Entry 3LQC (X-ray diffraction, 2.35 A resolution); this record covers chains A and B.

[Chain A]
Molecule: DNA repair protein XRCC1
Source organism: Homo sapiens
UniProt: P18887 (XRCC1_HUMAN); residues 1-183 here = UniProt positions 1-183
Chain sequence (189 residues; each row starts with the number of its first residue):
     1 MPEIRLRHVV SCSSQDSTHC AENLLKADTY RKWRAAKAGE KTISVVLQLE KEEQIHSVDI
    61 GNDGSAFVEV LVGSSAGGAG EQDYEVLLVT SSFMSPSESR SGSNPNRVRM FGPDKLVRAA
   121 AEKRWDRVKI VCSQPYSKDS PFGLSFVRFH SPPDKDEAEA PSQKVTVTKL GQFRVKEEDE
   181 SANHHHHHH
Unresolved in the structure: 1, 153-189
Disulfides: C12-C20
Covalent attachments: carbonate ion (CO3) linked to P2
Differences from the reference sequence: expression tag (184-189)
Ion coordination: Na+: S74, A76, G78
Ligand contacts: carbonate ion (CO3): E3, R7, S44, E81, K129
What the authors report for this chain:
  - conformationally variable residues (helix shift, loop rearrangement): I4, C12, C20, Y30 to A36, E81, Q82
  - mutagenesis - I4D (12 +/- 2 nM): increased binding to DNA polymerase beta (chain B)

[Chain B]
Molecule: DNA polymerase beta
Source organism: Rattus norvegicus
Notes: EC 2.7.7.7, 4.2.99.-
UniProt: P06766 (DPOLB_RAT); residue numbers follow UniProt; this construct covers 142-335
Chain sequence (200 residues; each row starts with the number of its first residue):
   142 YFEDFEKRIP REEMLQMQDI VLNEVKKLDP EYIATVCGSF RRGAESSGDM DVLLTHPNFT
   202 SESSKQPKLL HRVVEQLQKV RFITDTLSKG ETKFMGVCQL PSENDENEYP HRRIDIRLIP
   262 KDQYYCGVLY FTGSDIFNKN MRAHALEKGF TINEYTIRPL GVTGVAGEPL PVDSEQDIFD
   322 YIQWRYREPK DRSEHHHHHH
Unresolved in the structure: 336-341
Differences from the reference sequence: expression tag (336-341)
What the authors report for this chain:
  - conformationally variable residues (loop rearrangement): P300 to E309

[Chain A / chain B interface]
Pairs across the interface (32; chain A residue first):
  P2(A) - V303(B)  hydrophobic
  F67(A) - F291(B)  hydrophobic
  F67(A) - L311(B)  hydrophobic
  E69(A) - G302(B)
  E69(A) - V303(B)  hydrogen bond (side chain-backbone)
  L71(A) - V303(B)  hydrophobic
  L71(A) - T304(B)
  E81(A) - T304(B)
  Y84(A) - T304(B)
  V86(A) - T304(B)
  V86(A) - V306(B)  hydrophobic
  V89(A) - V306(B)  hydrophobic
  V89(A) - A307(B)
  V89(A) - G308(B)
  V89(A) - E309(B)
  T90(A) - P300(B)
  T90(A) - G302(B)
  T90(A) - G308(B)
  T90(A) - E309(B)  hydrogen bond (backbone-backbone)
  S91(A) - E309(B)
  S92(A) - E309(B)  hydrogen bond (backbone-side chain)
  S92(A) - L311(B)
  P96(A) - D321(B)
  P96(A) - Y322(B)
  R100(A) - D321(B)  salt bridge
  R109(A) - E309(B)  salt bridge
  V131(A) - V303(B)  hydrophobic
  P135(A) - Q324(B)  hydrogen bond (backbone-side chain)
  Y136(A) - F291(B)
  Y136(A) - D321(B)
  Y136(A) - Y322(B)  hydrogen bond (side chain-backbone)
  Y136(A) - Q324(B)
Also at the interface, not in a pair above, chain A (20 interface residues in all): K41, S95, S97
Also at the interface, not in a pair above, chain B (16 interface residues in all): K289, L301, P312
From the paper, about this interface:
  - specific contacts: P2(A)-V303(B) (hydrophobic contact), Y84(A)-T304(B) (hydrophobic contact), R100(A)-D321(B) (salt bridge), R109(A)-E309(B) (salt bridge)

[Overview]
Chain A and chain B form an interface of 20 and 16 residues respectively; the contacts include 5 hydrogen
bonds and 2 salt bridges. Polar contacts include R100(A)-D321(B), R109(A)-E309(B) and E69(A)-V303(B). The
paper describes hydrophobic contacts between P2(A) and V303(B) and Y84(A) and T304(B); salt bridges between
R100(A) and D321(B) and R109(A) and E309(B). The paper reports that I4D of chain A increases binding to DNA
polymerase beta (chain B); conformational variability at I4(A), C12(A) and P300(B) among others.
Chain A is DNA repair protein XRCC1 (Homo sapiens) and chain B is DNA polymerase beta (Rattus norvegicus); the
structure, X-ray crystal structure of oxidized XRCC1 bound to DNA pol beta Palm thumb domain, was determined
by X-ray diffraction, deposited together with 3K75 and 3K77.
